6VQX - chains E and K of the 11 polymer chains in the assembly; structure by electron microscopy, 3.15 A resolution.

Chain E:
Name: CRISPR-associated protein Csy3
Source organism: Pseudomonas aeruginosa
UniProtKB: A0A444M080 (A0A444M080_PSEAI); residues 20-360 here correspond to UniProt positions 2-342 (UniProt number = residue number - 18)
Chain sequence (360 residues; numbered 1 to 360; the number before each row is that of its first residue):
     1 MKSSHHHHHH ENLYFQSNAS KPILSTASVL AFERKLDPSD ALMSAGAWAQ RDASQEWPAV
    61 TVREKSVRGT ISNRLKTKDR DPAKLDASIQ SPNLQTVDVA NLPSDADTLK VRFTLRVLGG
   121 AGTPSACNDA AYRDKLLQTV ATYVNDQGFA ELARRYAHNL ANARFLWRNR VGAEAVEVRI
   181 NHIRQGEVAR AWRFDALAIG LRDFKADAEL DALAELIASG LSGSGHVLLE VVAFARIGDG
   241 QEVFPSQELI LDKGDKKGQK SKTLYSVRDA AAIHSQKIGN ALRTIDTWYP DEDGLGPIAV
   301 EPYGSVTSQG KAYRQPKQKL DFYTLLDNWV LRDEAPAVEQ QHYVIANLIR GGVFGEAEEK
Not modelled in the structure: 1-23, 357-360
Sequence notes: expression tag (1-19)

Chain K:
Molecule: CrRNA
Source organism: Pseudomonas aeruginosa
Sequence (60 nucleotides; numbered 1 to 60; the number before each row is that of its first residue):
     1 CUAAGAAAUU CACGGCGGGC UUGAUGUCCG CGUCUACCUG GUUCACUGCC GUAUAGGCAG

Interface between chain E and chain K:
Contacting residue pairs - 43 pairs, chain E then chain K:
  Ala31(E) with C29(K), base contact
  Phe32(E) with C29(K), phosphate contact; G30(K), phosphate contact
  Glu33(E) with G30(K), phosphate contact
  Arg34(E) with G30(K), salt bridge to the phosphate; C31(K), phosphate contact
  Ser66(E) with U39(K), phosphate contact
  Val67(E) with C37(K), sugar contact; U39(K), phosphate contact
  Arg68(E) with C37(K), hydrogen bond to the sugar; C38(K), hydrogen bond to the sugar; U39(K), hydrogen bond to the phosphate; G41(K), salt bridge to the phosphate
  Gly69(E) with C37(K), phosphate contact
  Leu94(E) with U39(K), base contact
  Gln95(E) with A36(K), base contact; C37(K), base contact
  Val97(E) with C37(K), base contact
  Trp167(E) with G32(K), base contact
  Arg168(E) with U35(K), salt bridge to the phosphate; A36(K), salt bridge to the phosphate
  Ser246(E) with C34(K), phosphate contact
  Gln247(E) with U33(K), base contact; C34(K), hydrogen bond to the phosphate
  Glu248(E) with U33(K), base contact
  Leu249(E) with U33(K), base contact
  His274(E) with U33(K), salt bridge to the phosphate
  Gln276(E) with G32(K), sugar contact; U33(K), hydrogen bond to the phosphate
  Lys277(E) with G32(K), hydrogen bond to the base; U33(K), phosphate contact; C34(K), salt bridge to the phosphate
  Asn280(E) with G32(K), hydrogen bond to the base
  Arg283(E) with G32(K), salt bridge to the phosphate
  Glu301(E) with G32(K), phosphate contact
  Val306(E) with G32(K), base contact
  Thr307(E) with G32(K), hydrogen bond to the base
  Ser308(E) with G32(K), hydrogen bond to the base
  Arg350(E) with G30(K), hydrogen bond to the sugar; C31(K), sugar contact
  Gly352(E) with G30(K), sugar contact
  Val353(E) with C29(K), base contact; G30(K), base contact
Other interface residues (no listed pair), chain E (34 interface residues in all): Thr70, Ser125, Ile250, Lys262, Gly351
Other interface residues (no listed pair), chain K (13 interface residues in all): G40

Overview:
34 residues of chain E face 13 of chain K across their interface, with 10 hydrogen bonds and 7 salt bridges.
Polar pairs include Lys277(E)-G32(K), Asn280(E)-G32(K) and Thr307(E)-G32(K).
Here chain E is CRISPR-associated protein Csy3 and chain K is CrRNA, both from Pseudomonas aeruginosa. Entry
6VQX (Type I-F CRISPR-Csy complex with its inhibitor AcrF6) was determined by electron microscopy, deposited
together with 6VQV and 6VQW.
